PDB entry 8WPU | electron microscopy, 3.10 A resolution | chains G and C of the 6 polymer chains in the assembly

Chain G:
Protein: G subunit q (Gi2-mini-Gq chimeric)
Organism: Homo sapiens
Amino-acid sequence (246 residues; numbered 1 to 246; the number before each row is that of its first residue):
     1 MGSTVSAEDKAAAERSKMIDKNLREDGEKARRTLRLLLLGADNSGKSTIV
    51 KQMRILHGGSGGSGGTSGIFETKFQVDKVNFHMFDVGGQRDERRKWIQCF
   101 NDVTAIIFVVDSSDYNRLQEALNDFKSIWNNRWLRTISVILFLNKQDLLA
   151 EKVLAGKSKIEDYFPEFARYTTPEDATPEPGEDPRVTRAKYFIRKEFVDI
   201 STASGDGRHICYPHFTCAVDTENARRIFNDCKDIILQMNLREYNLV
Unresolved in the structure: 1-4, 55-68, 172-182

Chain C:
Protein: Guanine nucleotide-binding protein G(I)/G(S)/G(T) subunit beta-1
Organism: Homo sapiens
UniProt: P62873 (GBB1_HUMAN); numbering as in UniProt (aligned over 2-340)
Amino-acid sequence (376 residues; each row starts with the number of its first residue; numbers below 1 keep their minus sign (His-9 is residue -9)):
    -9 HHHHHHGSLLQSELDQLRQEAEQLKNQIRDARKACADATLSQITNNIDPV
    41 GRIQMRTRRTLRGHLAKIYAMHWGTDSRLLVSASQDGKLIIWDSYTTNKV
    91 HAIPLRSSWVMTCAYAPSGNYVACGGLDNICSIYNLKTREGNVRVSRELA
   141 GHTGYLSCCRFLDDNQIVTSSGDTTCALWDIETGQQTTTFTGHTGDVMSL
   191 SLAPDTRLFVSGACDASAKLWDVREGMCRQTFTGHESDINAICFFPNGNA
   241 FATGSDDATCRLFDLRADQELMTYSHDNIICGITSVSFSKSGRLLLAGYD
   291 DFNCNVWDALKADRAGVLAGHDNRVSCLGVTDDGMAVATGSWDSFLKIWN
   341 GSSGGGGSGGGGSSGVSGWRLFKKIS
Unresolved in the structure: -9 to -1, 341-366
Differences from the reference sequence: expression tag (-9 to 1, 341-366)

Interface between chain G and chain C:
Pairs across the interface (31):
  Ala13(G) - Asn88(C)
  Arg15(G) - Val90(C)  hydrogen bond (side chain-backbone)
  Arg15(G) - His91(C)
  Ser16(G) - Asn88(C)
  Ser16(G) - Lys89(C)  hydrogen bond (side chain-backbone)
  Ile19(G) - Lys89(C)
  Ile19(G) - Ala92(C)  hydrophobic
  Asp20(G) - Lys89(C)  salt bridge
  Leu23(G) - Gly53(C)
  Leu23(G) - Leu55(C)  hydrophobic
  Leu23(G) - Ile80(C)  hydrophobic
  Asp26(G) - Lys78(C)
  Gly27(G) - Leu55(C)
  Arg35(G) - Trp99(C)
  Ile69(G) - Leu117(C)
  Phe84(G) - Trp99(C)  hydrophobic
  Lys95(G) - Tyr145(C)
  Lys95(G) - Met188(C)
  Lys95(G) - Asn230(C)
  Trp96(G) - Leu117(C)  hydrophobic
  Gln98(G) - Tyr59(C)  hydrogen bond (backbone-side chain)
  Gln98(G) - Arg314(C)
  Gln98(G) - Trp332(C)
  Cys99(G) - Lys57(C)  hydrogen bond (backbone-side chain)
  Cys99(G) - Tyr59(C)  hydrogen bond
  Cys99(G) - Trp99(C)
  Phe100(G) - Trp99(C)  hydrophobic
  Phe100(G) - Leu117(C)  hydrophobic
  Trp133(G) - Asp290(C)
  Trp133(G) - Arg314(C)
  Trp133(G) - Trp332(C)  hydrophobic
Also at the interface, not in a pair above, chain G (19 interface residues in all): Ala12, Gly88
Also at the interface, not in a pair above, chain C (26 interface residues in all): Arg52, Asp76, Thr87, Met101, Thr143, Asp186, Asp228

Summary:
19 residues of chain G face 26 of chain C across their interface, with 5 hydrogen bonds and 1 salt bridge.
Among the polar pairs are Asp20(G)-Lys89(C), Arg15(G)-Val90(C) and Ser16(G)-Lys89(C).
Chain G is G subunit q (Gi2-mini-Gq chimeric) and chain C is Guanine nucleotide-binding protein G(I)/G(S)/G(T)
subunit beta-1, both from Homo sapiens; the structure, Human calcium-sensing receptor(CaSR) bound to
cinacalcet in complex with Gq protein, was determined by electron microscopy, deposited together with 8WPG.
